Entry 1YHR (X-ray diffraction, 2.60 A resolution); this record covers chains C and D of the 4 polymer chains in the assembly.

[Chain C]
Molecule: Hemoglobin alpha chain
From: Homo sapiens
UniProt: P69905 (HBA_HUMAN); residues 1-141 here = UniProt positions 1-141
Amino-acid sequence (141 residues; row label = number of the first residue in the row):
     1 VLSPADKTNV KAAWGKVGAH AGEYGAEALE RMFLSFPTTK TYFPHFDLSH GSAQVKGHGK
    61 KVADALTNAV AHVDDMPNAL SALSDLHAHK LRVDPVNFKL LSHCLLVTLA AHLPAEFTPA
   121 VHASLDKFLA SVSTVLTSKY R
Bound ions: heme Fe: His-87 (together with oxygen molecule)
Ligand contacts: heme / oxygen molecule: Leu-29, Met-32, Thr-39, Tyr-42, Phe-43, His-45, Phe-46, His-58, Lys-61, Val-62, Ala-65, Leu-66, Leu-83, Leu-86, His-87, Leu-91, Val-93, Asn-97, Phe-98, Leu-101, Val-132, Leu-136
UniProt features mapped onto this chain:
  - site: Lys-61 (Not glycated)
  - natural variant: Asp-6 (A6D: In J-Toronto; this construct carries the variant), Ala-13 (A13D: In J-Paris 1/J-Aljezur), Glu-27 (A27E: In Shenyang; this construct carries the variant), Lys-61 (K61N: In Zambia; deletion: In Clinic), Asp-64 (A64D: In Pontoise; this construct carries the variant), Asp-75 (D75A: In Lille; D75G: In Chapel Hill; D75N: In G-Pest), Ala-111 (A111D: In Petah Tikva)

[Chain D]
Molecule: Hemoglobin beta chain
From: Homo sapiens
UniProt: P68871 (HBB_HUMAN); residue numbers follow UniProt; this construct covers 1-146
Amino-acid sequence (146 residues; row label = number of the first residue in the row):
     1 VHLTPEEKSA VTALWGKVNV DEVGGEALGR LLVVYPWTQR FFESFGDLST PDAVMGNPKV
    61 KAHGKKVLGA FSDGLAHLDN LKGTFATLSE LHCDKLHVDP ENFRLLGNVL VCVLAHHFGK
   121 EFTPPVQAAY QKVVAGVANA LAHKYH
Bound ions: heme Fe: His-92 (together with oxygen molecule)
Ligand contacts: heme / oxygen molecule: Leu-28, Leu-31, Thr-38, Phe-41, Phe-42, Ser-44, Phe-45, His-63, Lys-66, Val-67, Ala-70, Phe-71, Phe-85, Leu-88, Leu-91, His-92, Leu-96, Val-98, Asn-102, Phe-103, Leu-106, Val-137, Leu-141
UniProt features mapped onto this chain:
  - natural variant: Leu-3 (H3L: In Graz; this construct carries the variant), Glu-7 (E7A: In G-Makassar; E7K: In Hb C; E7Q: In Machida; E7V: In SKCA), Lys-8 (E8K: In G-Siriraj; this construct carries the variant), Val-11 (A11V: In Iraq-Halabja; this construct carries the variant), Gly-16 (W16G: In Randwick; this construct carries the variant), Val-23 (E23V: In D-Granada; this construct carries the variant), Gly-24 (V24G: In Miyashiro; this construct carries the variant), Gly-25 (G25D: In Moscva; G25R: In Riverdale-Bronx; G25V: In Savannah), Leu-32 (L32P: In Yokohama), Val-33 (L33V: In Muscat; this construct carries the variant), Arg-40 (Q40R: In Tianshui; this construct carries the variant), Phe-42 (F42Y: In Mequon; deletion: In Bruxelles), 11 further natural variant entries in UniProt

[How chain C and chain D interact]
Pairs across the interface (35; chain C residue first):
  Glu-30(C) / Pro-124(D)
  Arg-31(C) / Phe-122(D)  hydrogen bond (side chain-backbone)
  Arg-31(C) / Thr-123(D)
  Arg-31(C) / Pro-124(D)
  Arg-31(C) / Gln-127(D)  hydrogen bond
  Leu-34(C) / Pro-124(D)  hydrophobic
  Leu-34(C) / Pro-125(D)
  Leu-34(C) / Ala-128(D)
  Ser-35(C) / Gln-127(D)
  Ser-35(C) / Ala-128(D)
  Ser-35(C) / Gln-131(D)
  Phe-36(C) / Gln-131(D)
  His-103(C) / Asn-108(D)  hydrogen bond
  His-103(C) / Val-111(D)
  His-103(C) / Gln-131(D)  hydrogen bond
  Val-107(C) / Val-111(D)  hydrophobic
  Val-107(C) / Ala-115(D)  hydrophobic
  Val-107(C) / Gln-127(D)
  Ala-110(C) / Cys-112(D)
  Ala-110(C) / His-116(D)
  Ala-111(C) / Ala-115(D)
  Ala-111(C) / Gly-119(D)
  Pro-114(C) / His-116(D)  hydrogen bond (backbone-side chain)
  Phe-117(C) / Arg-30(D)  hydrogen bond (backbone-side chain)
  Phe-117(C) / His-116(D)  hydrogen bond (backbone-side chain)
  Thr-118(C) / Arg-30(D)
  Pro-119(C) / Arg-30(D)
  Pro-119(C) / Val-33(D)
  Pro-119(C) / Val-34(D)
  Pro-119(C) / Met-55(D)  hydrophobic
  His-122(C) / Arg-30(D)  hydrogen bond
  His-122(C) / Val-34(D)
  His-122(C) / Cys-112(D)
  Ala-123(C) / Val-34(D)  hydrophobic
  Asp-126(C) / Tyr-35(D)  hydrogen bond
Also at the interface, not in a pair above, chain C (19 interface residues in all): Cys-104, Leu-106, Ala-120
Also at the interface, not in a pair above, chain D (20 interface residues in all): Pro-51, Val-109

[Overview]
The interface between chain C and chain D involves 19 residues on one side and 20 on the other; the contacts
include 9 hydrogen bonds. Polar contacts include Arg-31(C)/Phe-122(D), Arg-31(C)/Gln-127(D) and
His-103(C)/Asn-108(D). Ligands of chain C: heme / oxygen molecule.
Chain C is Hemoglobin alpha chain and chain D is Hemoglobin beta chain, both from Homo sapiens; the structure,
T-To-T(High) quaternary transitions in human hemoglobin: HbA OXY (10.0MM IHP, 20% PEG) (10 test sets), was
determined by X-ray diffraction (same publication as 1XXT, 1XY0, 1XZ5, 1XZ7, 1XZU, 1XZV and 45 further
entries).
